PDB entry 1BB1 | X-ray diffraction, 1.80 A resolution | chains A and B of the 3 polymer chains in the assembly

# Chain A
Name: Designed, thermostable heterotrimeric coiled coil
From: synthetic construct
Chain sequence (36 residues; row label = number of the first residue in the row; numbering starts at 0):
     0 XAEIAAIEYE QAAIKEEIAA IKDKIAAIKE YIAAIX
Modified / non-standard residues: ACE (acetyl group) at position 0; NH2 (amino group) at position 35

# Chain B
Name: Designed, thermostable heterotrimeric coiled coil
From: synthetic construct
Chain sequence (36 residues; numbered 0 to 35; the number before each row is that of its first residue; numbering starts at 0):
     0 XEKIAAIKEE QAAIEEEIQA IKEEIAAIKY LIAQIX
Modified / non-standard residues: ACE (acetyl group) at position 0; NH2 (amino group) at position 35

# Chain A / chain B interface
Residue-residue contacts - 25 pairs, chain A then chain B:
  Ile-3(A) / Lys-2(B)
  Ile-3(A) / Ile-3(B)  hydrophobic
  Ile-3(A) / Ile-6(B)  hydrophobic
  Ile-6(A) / Ile-6(B)  hydrophobic
  Glu-7(A) / Lys-2(B)
  Glu-7(A) / Ile-6(B)
  Gln-10(A) / Ile-6(B)  hydrogen bond (side chain-backbone)
  Gln-10(A) / Glu-9(B)
  Gln-10(A) / Gln-10(B)
  Gln-10(A) / Ile-13(B)
  Lys-14(A) / Glu-9(B)  salt bridge
  Lys-14(A) / Ile-13(B)
  Ile-17(A) / Ile-13(B)  hydrophobic
  Ile-17(A) / Glu-16(B)
  Ile-20(A) / Ile-20(B)  hydrophobic
  Lys-21(A) / Glu-16(B)  salt bridge
  Ile-24(A) / Ile-20(B)  hydrophobic
  Ile-24(A) / Glu-23(B)
  Ile-24(A) / Ile-27(B)  hydrophobic
  Ile-27(A) / Ile-27(B)  hydrophobic
  Tyr-30(A) / Ile-31(B)  hydrophobic
  Ile-31(A) / Ile-27(B)
  Ile-31(A) / Leu-30(B)  hydrophobic
  Ile-31(A) / Ile-31(B)  hydrophobic
  Ile-34(A) / Ile-34(B)
Also at the interface, not in a pair above, chain A (15 interface residues in all): Ile-13, NH2_35
Also at the interface, not in a pair above, chain B (14 interface residues in all): Ile-24

# In short
15 residues of chain A and 14 residues of chain B are in contact; the contacts include 1 hydrogen bond and 2
salt bridges. Polar contacts include Lys-14(A)/Glu-9(B), Lys-21(A)/Glu-16(B) and Gln-10(A)/Ile-6(B).
Chain A is Designed, thermostable heterotrimeric coiled coil and chain B is Designed, thermostable
heterotrimeric coiled coil, both from synthetic construct; the structure, Crystal structure of a designed,
thermostable heterotrimeric coiled coil, was determined by X-ray diffraction.
